Entry 8JFH (X-ray diffraction, 1.80 A resolution); this record covers chains A and D of the 6 polymer chains in the assembly.

# Chain A (and D)
Molecule: 3-oxoacyl-[acyl-carrier-protein] reductase
From: Helicobacter pylori
Notes: EC 1.1.1.100; chain D of this document is another copy of the same molecule, construct and numbering; everything in this record applies to it too
UniProt: G2M827 (G2M827_HELPX); residue numbers follow UniProt; this construct covers 1-247
Amino-acid sequence (248 residues; numbered 0 to 247; the number before each row is that of its first residue; numbering starts at 0):
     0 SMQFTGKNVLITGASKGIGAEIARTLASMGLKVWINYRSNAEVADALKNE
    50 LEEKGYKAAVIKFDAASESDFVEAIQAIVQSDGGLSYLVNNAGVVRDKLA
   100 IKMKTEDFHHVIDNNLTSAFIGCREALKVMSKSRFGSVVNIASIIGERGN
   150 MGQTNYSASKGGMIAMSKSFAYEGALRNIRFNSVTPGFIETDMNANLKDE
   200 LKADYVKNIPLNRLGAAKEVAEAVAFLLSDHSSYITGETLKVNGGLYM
Not modelled in the structure: 191-201 (chain D: 191-200)
Differences from the reference sequence: expression tag (0)
Residues lining bound ligands: NADP (NAP; NADP nicotinamide-adenine-dinucleotide phosphate): Gly-12, Ser-14, Lys-15, Asn-35, Arg-37, Ser-38, Phe-62, Asp-63, Ala-64, Ala-65, Asn-90, Ala-91, Gly-92, Val-93, Asn-113

# Interface between chain A and chain D
Contacting residue pairs (5; chain A residue first):
  Arg-147(A) with Met-247(D)
  Tyr-246(A) with Tyr-246(D), hydrophobic; Met-247(D), hydrogen bond (side chain-backbone)
  Met-247(A) with Arg-147(D); Tyr-246(D), hydrogen bond (backbone-side chain)
Also at the interface, not in a pair above, chain A (5 interface residues in all): Glu-146, Asn-207
Also at the interface, not in a pair above, chain D (5 interface residues in all): Glu-146, Asn-207

# Summary
The chain A/chain D interface involves 5 residues from each chain; the contacts include 2 hydrogen bonds. Its
one hydrogen-bonded contact is Tyr-246(A)/Met-247(D). Bound to chain A: NADP.
Both chains are 3-oxoacyl-[acyl-carrier-protein] reductase (Helicobacter pylori). Entry 8JFH (Crystal
structure of 3-oxoacyl-ACP reductase FabG in complex with NADP+ and 3-keto-octanoyl-ACP from Helicobacter
pylori in ...) was determined by X-ray diffraction (same publication as 8JFG, 8JFI and 8JFN).
